Entry 6YL3 (electron microscopy, 1.98 A resolution); this record covers chains Q and Y of the 36 polymer chains in the assembly.

# Chain Q
Name: Urease subunit beta
Organism: Yersinia enterocolitica W22703
Notes: EC 3.5.1.5
UniProtKB: F4MWM8 (F4MWM8_YEREN); residues 31-162 here = UniProt positions 31-162
Sequence (132 residues; each row starts with the number of its first residue):
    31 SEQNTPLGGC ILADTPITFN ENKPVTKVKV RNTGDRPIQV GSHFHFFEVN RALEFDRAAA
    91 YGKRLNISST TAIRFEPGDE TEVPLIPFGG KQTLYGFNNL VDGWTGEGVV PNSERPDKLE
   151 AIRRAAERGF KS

# Chain Y
Name: Urease subunit alpha
Organism: Yersinia enterocolitica W22703
Notes: EC 3.5.1.5
UniProtKB: F4MWM7 (F4MWM7_YEREN); residues 2-572 here = UniProt positions 2-572
Sequence (571 residues; each row starts with the number of its first residue):
     2 PQISRQEYAG LFGPTTGDKI RLGDTNLFIE IEKDLRGYGE ESVYGGGKSL RDGMGANNHL
    62 TRDNGVLDLV ITNVTIVDAR LGVIKADVGI RDGKIAGIGK SGNPGVMDGV TPGLVVGVST
   122 DAISGEHLIL TAAGIDTHIH LISPQQAYHA LSNGVATFFG GGIGPTDGTN GTTVTPGPWN
   182 IRQMLRSVEG LPVNVGILGK GNSYGRGPLL EQAIAGVVGY KVHEDWGATA NALRHSLRMA
   242 DEMDIQVSVH TDSLNECGYV EDTIDAFEGR TIHTFHTEGA GGGHAPDIIR VASQPNVLPS
   302 STNPTLPYGV NSQAELFDMI MVCHNLNPNV PADVSFAESR VRPETIAAEN VLHDMGVISM
   362 FSSDSQAMGR VGENWLRVMQ TANAMKASRG KLPEDAPGND NFRVLRYVAK ITINPAIAQG
   422 VSHVIGSVEV GKMADLVLWD PRFFGAKPKM VIKGGMINWA AMGDPNASLP TPQPVFYRPM
   482 FGAMGKTMQD TCVTFVSQAA LDDGVKEKAG LDRQVIAVKN CRTISKHDLV RNDQTPNIEV
   542 DPETFAVKVD GVHATCEPID TAAMNQRYFF G
Not modelled in the structure: 328-334
Modified residues: Lys222 (lysine nz-carboxylic acid; KCX)
Metal / ion sites: Ni2+ site 1: His139, His141, Lys222, Asp365; Ni2+ site 2: Lys222, His251, His277
Reported in the primary citation:
  - post-translational modification sites: Lys222
  - catalytic residues: His325 (citing earlier work)

# Chain Q / chain Y interface
Residue-residue contacts (20):
  Gly120(Q) - Pro296(Y)
  Lys121(Q) - Gly270(Y)
  Lys121(Q) - Thr272(Y)  hydrogen bond
  Lys121(Q) - Arg523(Y)  hydrogen bond (side chain-backbone)
  Lys121(Q) - Ile525(Y)
  Thr123(Q) - Glu269(Y)
  Thr123(Q) - Gly270(Y)
  Tyr125(Q) - Arg271(Y)  hydrogen bond
  Trp134(Q) - Ile265(Y)  hydrophobic
  Trp134(Q) - Asp266(Y)
  Trp134(Q) - Glu269(Y)
  Trp134(Q) - Gly270(Y)
  Trp134(Q) - Gln295(Y)
  Val139(Q) - Glu262(Y)
  Val139(Q) - Ile265(Y)  hydrophobic
  Val139(Q) - Arg291(Y)  hydrogen bond (backbone-side chain)
  Val139(Q) - Ser294(Y)
  Val139(Q) - Gln295(Y)
  Val140(Q) - Glu262(Y)
  Arg145(Q) - Asp266(Y)  salt bridge
Interface residues without a listed pair, chain Q (10 interface residues in all): Gly138, Asp147
Interface residues without a listed pair, chain Y (15 interface residues in all): Asn297, Thr524

# Overview
10 residues of chain Q face 15 of chain Y across their interface; the contacts include 4 hydrogen bonds and 1
salt bridge. Polar pairs include Arg145(Q)-Asp266(Y), Lys121(Q)-Thr272(Y) and Lys121(Q)-Arg523(Y). His139(Y),
His141(Y), Lys222(Y) and Asp365(Y) coordinate Ni2+ site 1. From the paper: the catalytic residue His325(Y); a
modification site at Lys222(Y).
Chain Q is Urease subunit beta and chain Y is Urease subunit alpha, both from Yersinia enterocolitica W22703;
the structure, High resolution cryo-EM structure of urease from the pathogen Yersinia enterocolitica, was
determined by electron microscopy.
